Entry 3H2U (X-ray diffraction, 2.75 A resolution); this record covers chains A and B.

== Chain A ==
Name: Vinculin
From: Homo sapiens
Notes: fragment: C-terminal domain
UniProt: B4DTM7 (B4DTM7_HUMAN); residues 879-1066 here correspond to UniProt positions 140-327 (UniProt number = residue number - 739)
Amino-acid sequence (188 residues; numbered 879 to 1066; the number before each row is that of its first residue):
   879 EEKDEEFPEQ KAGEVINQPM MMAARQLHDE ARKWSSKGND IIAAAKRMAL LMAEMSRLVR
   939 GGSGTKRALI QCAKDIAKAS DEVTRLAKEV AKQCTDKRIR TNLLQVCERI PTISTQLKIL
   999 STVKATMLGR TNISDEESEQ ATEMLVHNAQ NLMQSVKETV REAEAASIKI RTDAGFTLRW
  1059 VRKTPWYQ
Disordered / not traced: 879-881, 1064-1066
From the paper describing this entry:
  - conformationally variable residues (loop rearrangement): D882 to A890

== Chain B ==
Name: Raver-1
From: Homo sapiens
Notes: fragment: RRM 1, RRM 2, and RRM 3 domains
UniProt: Q8IY67 (RAVR1_HUMAN); residues 39-321 here = UniProt positions 39-321
Amino-acid sequence (283 residues; row label = number of the first residue in the row):
    39 LDPEEIRKRL EHTERQFRNR RKILIRGLPG DVTNQEVHDL LSDYELKYCF VDKYKGTAFV
    99 TLLNGEQAEA AINAFHQSRL RERELSVQLQ PTDALLCVAN LPPSLTQQQF EELVRPFGSL
   159 ERCFLVYSER TGQSKGYGFA EYMKKDSAAR AKSDLLGKPL GPRTLYVHWT DAGQLTPALL
   219 HSRCLCVDRL PPGFNDVDAL CRALSAVHSP TFCQLACGQD GQLKGFAVLE YETAEMAEEA
   279 QQQADGLSLG GSHLRVSFCA PGPPGRSMLA ALIAAQATAL NRG
Disordered / not traced: 318-321
Cystine bridges: C239-C251
Curated features (UniProtKB/Swiss-Prot):
  - motif: R45 to K60 (Nuclear localization signal)
From the paper describing this entry:
  - mutagenesis - E120K: abolished localization to endogenous vinculin
  - contacts within the chain: R117-E120 (backbone contact), D69-R119 (salt bridge)

== Interface between chain A and chain B ==
Residue-residue contacts (26):
  E883(A) with Y92(B)
  F885(A) with Y92(B), hydrophobic
  P886(A) with Y92(B), hydrophobic
  M899(A) with Y92(B), hydrophobic
  L928(A) with G68(B); K91(B)
  L929(A) with G68(B); D69(B); R121(B)
  E932(A) with L66(B); P67(B); G68(B), hydrogen bond (side chain-backbone); R121(B), salt bridge
  R935(A) with Y92(B), hydrogen bond (side chain-backbone); K93(B)
  S941(A) with E122(B), hydrogen bond
  G942(A) with R117(B), hydrogen bond (backbone-side chain)
  R945(A) with R117(B); E120(B), salt bridge
  A946(A) with E120(B), hydrogen bond (backbone-backbone)
  Q949(A) with R119(B); E120(B); R121(B)
  C950(A) with R121(B)
  D953(A) with R119(B), salt bridge; R121(B), salt bridge
Also at the interface, not in a pair above, chain A (17 interface residues in all): R925, A931
Also at the interface, not in a pair above, chain B (13 interface residues in all): G94
The authors on this interface:
  - specific contacts: F885(A)-Y92(B) (hydrophobic contact), P886(A)-Y92(B) (hydrophobic contact), M899(A)-Y92(B) (hydrophobic contact), A931(A)-Y92(B) (hydrophobic contact), E932(A)-R121(B) (salt bridge), E932(A)-G68(B) (hydrogen bond), R935(A)-Y92(B) (hydrogen bond), R945(A)-E120(B) (salt bridge), D953(A)-R121(B) (salt bridge)

== Summary ==
Chain A and chain B form an interface of 17 and 13 residues respectively, with 5 hydrogen bonds and 4 salt
bridges. Polar pairs include E932(A)-R121(B), R945(A)-E120(B) and D953(A)-R119(B). The paper describes
hydrophobic contacts between F885(A) and Y92(B), P886(A) and Y92(B) and M899(A) and Y92(B) among others; salt
bridges between E932(A) and R121(B), R945(A) and E120(B) and D953(A) and R121(B); hydrogen bonds between
E932(A) and G68(B) and R935(A) and Y92(B). The paper reports that E120K of chain B abolishes localization to
endogenous vinculin; conformational variability at D882(A).
Here chain A is Vinculin and chain B is Raver-1, both from Homo sapiens. Entry 3H2U (Human raver1 RRM1, RRM2,
and RRM3 domains in complex with human vinculin tail domain Vt) was determined by X-ray diffraction together
with 3H2V from the same study.
